Entry 6EJF (electron microscopy, 8.00 A resolution (low resolution: residue-level contacts below are approximate; hydrogen-bond / salt-bridge calls are withheld)); this record covers chains A and F of the 18 polymer chains in the assembly.

# Chain A (and F)
Protein: Type IV pilus assembly protein PilF
From: Thermus thermophilus (strain HB8 / ATCC 27634 / DSM 579)
Notes: chain F of this document is another copy of the same molecule, construct and numbering; everything in this record applies to it too
Reference sequence: Q5SLC9 (Q5SLC9_THET8); residue numbers follow UniProt; this construct covers 505-889
Sequence (409 residues; each row starts with the number of its first residue):
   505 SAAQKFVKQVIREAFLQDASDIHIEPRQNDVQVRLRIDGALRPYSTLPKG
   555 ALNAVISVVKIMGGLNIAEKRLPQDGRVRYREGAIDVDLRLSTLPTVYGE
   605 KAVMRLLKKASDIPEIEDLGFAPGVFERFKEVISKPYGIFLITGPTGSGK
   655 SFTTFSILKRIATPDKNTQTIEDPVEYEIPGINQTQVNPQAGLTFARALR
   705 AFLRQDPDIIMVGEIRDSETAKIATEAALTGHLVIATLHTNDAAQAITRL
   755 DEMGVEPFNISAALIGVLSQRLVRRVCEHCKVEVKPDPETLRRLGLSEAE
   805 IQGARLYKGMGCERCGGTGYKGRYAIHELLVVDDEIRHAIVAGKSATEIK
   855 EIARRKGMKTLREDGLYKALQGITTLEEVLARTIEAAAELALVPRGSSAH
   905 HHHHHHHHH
Unresolved in the structure: 889-913 (chain F: 890-913)
Differences from the reference sequence: expression tag (890-913)
UniProt features mapped onto this chain:
  - binding site (ATP): Gly651 to Phe656
  - binding site (Zn(2+)): Cys781, Cys784, Cys816, Cys819

# Chain A / chain F interface
Residue-residue contacts (107; chain A residue first):
  Asp525(A) - Asp710(F)
  His527(A) - Asn671(F)
  His527(A) - Gln709(F)
  His527(A) - Asp710(F)
  His527(A) - Pro711(F)
  Glu529(A) - Asn671(F)
  Glu529(A) - Thr672(F)
  Glu529(A) - Gly685(F)
  Glu529(A) - Ile686(F)
  Glu529(A) - Asn687(F)
  Pro530(A) - Gly685(F)
  Pro530(A) - Ile686(F)
  Arg531(A) - Pro684(F)
  Arg531(A) - Gly685(F)
  Gln532(A) - Glu682(F)
  Gln532(A) - Pro684(F)
  Gln536(A) - Pro668(F)
  Gln536(A) - Gly685(F)
  Arg538(A) - Pro668(F)
  Arg538(A) - Asp669(F)
  Arg538(A) - Lys670(F)
  Arg538(A) - Asn671(F)
  Arg538(A) - Gly685(F)
  Arg540(A) - Asp710(F)
  Arg540(A) - Pro711(F)
  Arg540(A) - Asp712(F)
  Ala544(A) - Asp712(F)
  Leu545(A) - Asp669(F)
  Leu545(A) - Lys670(F)
  Leu545(A) - Asn671(F)
  Leu545(A) - Asp710(F)
  Leu545(A) - Asp712(F)
  Arg546(A) - Asp669(F)
  Pro547(A) - Asp669(F)
  Arg575(A) - Asn692(F)
  Arg575(A) - Ala695(F)
  Arg575(A) - Leu697(F)
  Leu576(A) - Ala695(F)
  Leu576(A) - Leu697(F)
  Leu576(A) - Arg701(F)
  Pro577(A) - Leu697(F)
  Pro577(A) - Arg701(F)
  Pro577(A) - Ala705(F)
  Pro577(A) - Arg708(F)
  Gln578(A) - Arg701(F)
  Asp579(A) - Arg708(F)
  Ser596(A) - Arg708(F)
  Ser596(A) - Gln709(F)
  Thr597(A) - Gln709(F)
  Leu598(A) - Gln673(F)
  Leu598(A) - Thr689(F)
  Leu598(A) - Leu697(F)
  Leu598(A) - Ala705(F)
  Leu598(A) - Phe706(F)
  Leu598(A) - Gln709(F)
  Pro599(A) - Thr689(F)
  Pro599(A) - Gln690(F)
  Pro599(A) - Leu697(F)
  Thr600(A) - Asn687(F)
  Thr600(A) - Gln688(F)
  Thr600(A) - Thr689(F)
  Val601(A) - Arg581(F)
  Val601(A) - Val679(F)
  Val601(A) - Gln688(F)
  Val601(A) - Gln690(F)
  Tyr602(A) - Glu682(F)
  Tyr602(A) - Pro684(F)
  Tyr602(A) - Gln688(F)
  Lys605(A) - Asn671(F)
  Lys605(A) - Gln673(F)
  Lys605(A) - Asn687(F)
  Lys605(A) - Gln709(F)
  Val607(A) - Arg708(F)
  Val607(A) - Gln709(F)
  Arg609(A) - Asp710(F)
  Pro649(A) - Tyr641(F)
  Pro649(A) - Thr734(F)
  Pro649(A) - Gly735(F)
  Thr650(A) - Thr734(F)
  Thr650(A) - Gly735(F)
  Gln694(A) - Arg704(F)
  Gln694(A) - Leu707(F)
  Gln694(A) - Lys726(F)
  Gln694(A) - Ile727(F)
  Gln694(A) - Glu730(F)
  Glu718(A) - Thr734(F)
  Glu718(A) - Asn763(F)
  Arg720(A) - Glu730(F)
  Arg720(A) - Glu760(F)
  His743(A) - Tyr641(F)
  His743(A) - Leu733(F)
  His743(A) - Asn763(F)
  His743(A) - Ala766(F)
  His743(A) - Ala767(F)
  Asn745(A) - Ser765(F)
  Asn745(A) - Ala766(F)
  Gln749(A) - Val845(F)
  Arg753(A) - Phe762(F)
  Arg753(A) - Asn763(F)
  Arg753(A) - Ser765(F)
  Arg753(A) - Val845(F)
  Glu756(A) - Phe762(F)
  Glu756(A) - Val845(F)
  Met757(A) - Phe762(F)
  Arg775(A) - Tyr641(F)
  Arg886(A) - Pro640(F)
  Arg886(A) - Tyr641(F)
Other interface residues (no listed pair), chain A (47 interface residues in all): Gly543, Ala606, Asn692, Ile719, Thr744, Ala885
Other interface residues (no listed pair), chain F (49 interface residues in all): Arg583, Gly696, Ala702, Ala732, Arg841

# Summary
The interface between chain A and chain F involves 47 residues on one side and 49 on the other. Curated
annotation (UniProt) lists 6 ATP-binding residues and 4 Zn2+-binding residues on chain A.
Chain A and chain F are both Type IV pilus assembly protein PilF (Thermus thermophilus (strain HB8 / ATCC
27634 / DSM 579)); the structure, Thermus thermophilus PilF ATPase (apoprotein form), was determined by
electron microscopy, deposited together with 5OIU and 6F8L.
